PDB entry 1IGV | X-ray diffraction, 1.85 A resolution | chain A

[Chain A]
Molecule: Vitamin D-dependent calcium-binding protein, intestinal
Organism: Bos taurus
Reference sequence: P02633 (S100G_BOVIN); residues 1-75 here correspond to UniProt positions 4-78 (UniProt number = residue number + 3)
Amino-acid sequence (75 residues; numbered 1 to 75; the number before each row is that of its first residue):
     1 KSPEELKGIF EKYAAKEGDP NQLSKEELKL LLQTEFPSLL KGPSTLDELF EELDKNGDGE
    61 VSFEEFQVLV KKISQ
Bound ions: Mn2+: Asp54, Asn56, Asp58, Glu60

[Summary]
Asp54, Asn56, Asp58 and Glu60 coordinate Mn2+.
Chain A is Vitamin D-dependent calcium-binding protein, intestinal (Bos taurus); the structure, Bovine
calbindin D9K binding MN2+, was determined by X-ray diffraction, deposited together with 1IG5.
